Entry 4A31 (X-ray diffraction, 2.09 A resolution); this record covers chain A.

== Chain A ==
Molecule: Glycylpeptide N-tetradecanoyltransferase
From: Leishmania major
Notes: EC 2.3.1.97
UniProt: Q4Q5S8 (Q4Q5S8_LEIMA); residue numbers follow UniProt; this construct covers 5-421
Sequence (438 residues; each row starts with the number of its first residue; numbers below 1 keep their minus sign (Met-16 is residue -16)):
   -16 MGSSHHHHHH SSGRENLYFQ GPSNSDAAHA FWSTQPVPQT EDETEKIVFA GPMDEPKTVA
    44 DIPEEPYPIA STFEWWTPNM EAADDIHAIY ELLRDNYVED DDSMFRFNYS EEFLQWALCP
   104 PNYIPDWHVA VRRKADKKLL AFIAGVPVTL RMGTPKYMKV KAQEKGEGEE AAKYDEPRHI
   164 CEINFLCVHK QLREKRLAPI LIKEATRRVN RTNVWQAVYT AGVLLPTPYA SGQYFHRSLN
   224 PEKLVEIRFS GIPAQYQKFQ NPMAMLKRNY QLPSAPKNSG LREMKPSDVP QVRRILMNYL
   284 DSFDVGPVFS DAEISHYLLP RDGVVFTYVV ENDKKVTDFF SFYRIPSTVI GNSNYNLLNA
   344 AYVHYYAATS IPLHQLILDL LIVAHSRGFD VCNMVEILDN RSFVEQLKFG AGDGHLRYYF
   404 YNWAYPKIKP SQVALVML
Not modelled in the structure: -16 to 10
Differences from the reference sequence: expression tag (-16 to 4)
Ligand contacts:
  - 2CB (6-{[2-(4-methylpiperazin-1-yl)ethyl]amino}-N-(1,3,5-trimethyl-1H-pyrazol-4-yl)pyridine-3-sulfonamide): Tyr80, Val81, Glu82, Asp83, Phe88, Arg89, Phe90, Asn167, Thr203, Ala204, Gly205, Tyr217, His219, Phe232, Ser330, Leu341, Tyr345, Asn376, Gly397, Leu399, Met420, Leu421
  - tetradecanoyl-coa (MYA): Ala11, His12, Ala13, Phe14, Trp15, Asn79, Tyr80, Val81, Ile166, Asn167, Phe168, Leu169, Cys170, Val171, Leu175, Arg176, Glu177, Lys178, Arg179, Leu180, Ala181, Pro182, Ile185, Thr189, Val192, Asn193, Val197, Trp198, Gln199, Ala200, Tyr202, Thr203, Ala204, Val206, Leu208, Tyr404
From the paper describing this entry:
  - binding site for 2CB: Tyr80, Val81, Asp83, Phe88, Phe90, Tyr92, Asn167, Tyr217, Phe232, Ser330, Leu341, Tyr345, Asn376, His398

== In short ==
Chain A binds compound 2CB and tetradecanoyl-coa. From the paper: a binding site for 2CB at Tyr80, Val81 and
Asp83 among others.
Chain A is Glycylpeptide N-tetradecanoyltransferase (Leishmania major); the structure, Crystal structure of
leishmania major N-myristoyltransferase (nmt) with bound myristoyl-CoA and a pyrazole sulphonamide ligand, was
determined by X-ray diffraction (same publication as 4A2Z, 4A30, 4A32 and 4A33).
